Entry 6N4R (electron microscopy, 4.20 A resolution (low resolution: residue-level contacts below are approximate; hydrogen-bond / salt-bridge calls are withheld)); this record covers chains B and C of the 12 polymer chains in the assembly.

[Chain B (and C)]
Protein: Nav1.7 VSD2-NavAb chimera
From: Arcobacter butzleri (strain RM4018)
Notes: chain C of this document is another copy of the same molecule, construct and numbering; everything in this record applies to it too
Reference sequence: chimeric construct of A8EVM5, Q15858: residues 722-746 from A8EVM5 (A8EVM5_ARCB4) positions 1-25 (UniProt number = residue number - 721); residues 747-777 from Q15858 positions 747-777 (same numbers); residues 778-798 from A8EVM5 (A8EVM5_ARCB4) positions 58-78 (UniProt number = residue number - 720); residues 799-830 from Q15858 positions 811-842 (UniProt number = residue number + 12); residues 831-991 from A8EVM5 (A8EVM5_ARCB4) positions 107-267 (UniProt number = residue number - 724)
Sequence (288 residues; numbered 704 to 991; the number before each row is that of its first residue):
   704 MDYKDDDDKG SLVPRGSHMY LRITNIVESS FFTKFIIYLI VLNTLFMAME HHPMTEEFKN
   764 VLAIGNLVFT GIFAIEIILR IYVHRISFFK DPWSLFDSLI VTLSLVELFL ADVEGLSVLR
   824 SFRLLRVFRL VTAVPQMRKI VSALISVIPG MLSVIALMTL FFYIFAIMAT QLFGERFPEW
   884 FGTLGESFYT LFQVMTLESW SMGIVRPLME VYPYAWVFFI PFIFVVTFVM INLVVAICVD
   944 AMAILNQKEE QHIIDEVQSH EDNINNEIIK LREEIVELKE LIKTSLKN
Not modelled in the structure: 704-719, 945-991 (chain C: 704-719, 963-991)
Construct notes: initiating methionine (704); expression tag (705-721); conflict Cys-941 (Ile217 in A8EVM5)
UniProt features mapped onto this chain:
  - site (Is directly targeted by the spider protoxin-II): Glu-810, Asp-815
Reported in the primary citation:
  - mutagenesis - A766L: unchanged binding to Beta/omega-theraphotoxin-Tp2a
  - mutagenesis - I767A: decreased binding to Beta/omega-theraphotoxin-Tp2a

[How chain B and chain C interact]
Contacting residue pairs (42):
  Leu-860(B) with Phe-831(C)
  Leu-863(B) with Leu-827(C)
  Tyr-866(B) with Thr-747(C)
  Ile-867(B) with Ser-824(C); Phe-825(C)
  Ile-870(B) with Thr-747(C); Ala-751(C)
  Met-871(B) with Val-821(C); Phe-825(C)
  Gln-874(B) with Met-750(C); Glu-753(C); Val-821(C)
  Leu-875(B) with Val-821(C)
  Gly-877(B) with His-755(C)
  Glu-878(B) with His-755(C)
  Gly-885(B) with His-754(C); His-755(C)
  Leu-900(B) with Thr-899(C)
  Ser-902(B) with Glu-901(C)
  Trp-903(B) with Tyr-892(C); Phe-895(C); Thr-899(C)
  Ser-904(B) with Gln-896(C); Glu-901(C)
  Met-905(B) with Gln-896(C); Gly-906(C); Ile-907(C)
  Val-908(B) with Tyr-892(C)
  Arg-909(B) with Trp-883(C); Tyr-892(C); Thr-893(C); Gln-896(C)
  Ile-923(B) with Tyr-892(C)
  Phe-931(B) with Met-854(C)
  Ile-934(B) with Val-850(C); Met-854(C); Leu-936(C); Ile-940(C)
  Asn-935(B) with Leu-847(C)
  Val-938(B) with Ala-846(C); Val-850(C); Ile-940(C)
Other interface residues (no listed pair), chain B (35 interface residues in all): Ser-856, Phe-864, Phe-868, Thr-873, Thr-886, Leu-887, Met-912, Trp-919, Ile-926, Met-933, Val-937, Cys-941
Other interface residues (no listed pair), chain C (35 interface residues in all): Leu-748, Arg-823, Leu-828, Gln-839, Ile-843, Ser-849, Ser-902, Val-937, Cys-941

[In short]
The chain B/chain C interface involves 35 residues from each chain. From the paper: I767A of chain B reduces
binding to Beta/omega-theraphotoxin-Tp2a; A766L of chain B leaves binding to Beta/omega-theraphotoxin-Tp2a
unchanged.
Both chains are Nav1.7 VSD2-NavAb chimera (Arcobacter butzleri (strain RM4018)). Entry 6N4R (CryoEM structure
of Nav1.7 VSD2 (deactived state) in complex with the gating modifier toxin ProTx2) was determined by electron
microscopy (same publication as 6N4I and 6N4Q).
